PDB entry 8T56 | electron microscopy, 2.80 A resolution | chains A and E of the 10 polymer chains in the assembly

== Chain A ==
Name: Calcium permeable stress-gated cation channel 1
Organism: Arabidopsis thaliana
Reference sequence: Q5XEZ5 (CSC1_ARATH); numbering as in UniProt (aligned over 1-771)
Sequence (781 residues; row label = number of the first residue in the row):
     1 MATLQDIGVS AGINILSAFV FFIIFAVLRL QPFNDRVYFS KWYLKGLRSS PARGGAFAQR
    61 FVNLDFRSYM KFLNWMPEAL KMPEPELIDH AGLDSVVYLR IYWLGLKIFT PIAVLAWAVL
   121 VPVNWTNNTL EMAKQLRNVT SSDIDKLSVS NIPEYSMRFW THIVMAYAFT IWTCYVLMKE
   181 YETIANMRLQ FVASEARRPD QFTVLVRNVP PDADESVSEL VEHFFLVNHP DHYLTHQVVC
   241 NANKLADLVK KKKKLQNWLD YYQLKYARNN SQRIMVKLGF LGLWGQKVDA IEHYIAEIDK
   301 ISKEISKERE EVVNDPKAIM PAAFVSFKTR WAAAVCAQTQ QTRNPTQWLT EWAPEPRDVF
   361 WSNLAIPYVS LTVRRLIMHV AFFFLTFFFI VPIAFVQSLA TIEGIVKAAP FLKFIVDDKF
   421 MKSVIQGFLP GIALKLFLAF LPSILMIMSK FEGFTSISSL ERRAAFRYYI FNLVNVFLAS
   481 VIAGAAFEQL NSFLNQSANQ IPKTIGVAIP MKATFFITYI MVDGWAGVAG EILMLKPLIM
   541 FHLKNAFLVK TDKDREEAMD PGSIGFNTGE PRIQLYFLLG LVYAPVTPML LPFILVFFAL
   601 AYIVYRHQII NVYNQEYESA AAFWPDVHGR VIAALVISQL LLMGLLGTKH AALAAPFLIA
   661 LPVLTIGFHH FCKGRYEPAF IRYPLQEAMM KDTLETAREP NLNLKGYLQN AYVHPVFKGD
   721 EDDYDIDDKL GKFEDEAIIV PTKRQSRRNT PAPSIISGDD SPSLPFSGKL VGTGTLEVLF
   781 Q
Unresolved in the structure: 1, 51-70, 122-156, 267-289, 488-504, 649-653, 719-781
Sequence notes: expression tag (772-781)
Small-molecule neighbours: LBN (1-palmitoyl-2-oleoyl-sn-glycero-3-phosphocholine): P111, I112, L115, Y167, A168, T170, I171, W172, C174, Y175, M178, L661, L664, F668

== Chain E ==
Name: NSPr peptide
Sequence (37 residues; each row starts with the number of its first residue):
     1 FAEKFKEAVK DYFAKFWDPA AEKLKEAVKD YFAKLWD
Unresolved in the structure: 37
Small-molecule neighbours: LBN (1-palmitoyl-2-oleoyl-sn-glycero-3-phosphocholine): K10, F13, A14, F16, W17, A20, K23, L24, A27

== How chain A and chain E interact ==
Contacting residue pairs (5):
  V114(A) with V9(E), hydrophobic
  L115(A) with F13(E), hydrophobic
  W117(A) with F5(E), hydrophobic; K6(E)
  A118(A) with K6(E), hydrogen bond (backbone-side chain)
Other interface residues (no listed pair), chain A (5 interface residues in all): P111
Other interface residues (no listed pair), chain E (5 interface residues in all): A2

== Summary ==
The chain A/chain E interface involves 5 residues from each chain, with 1 hydrogen bond. Its one
hydrogen-bonded contact is A118(A)-K6(E). Compound LBN is bound between chain A and chain E.
Here chain A is Calcium permeable stress-gated cation channel 1 (Arabidopsis thaliana) and chain E is NSPr
peptide. Entry 8T56 (Structure of mechanically activated ion channel OSCA1.2 in peptidiscs) was determined by
electron microscopy (same publication as 8T57).
